5S5E - chains B and E of the 6 polymer chains in the assembly; structure by X-ray diffraction, 2.67 A resolution.

[Chain B]
Name: Tubulin beta-2B chain
Source organism: Bos taurus
UniProtKB: Q6B856 (TBB2B_BOVIN); the author numbering skips numbers that UniProt does not, so the offset changes along the chain: 1-42 = UniProt 1-42; 45-360 = UniProt 43-358; 369-455 = UniProt 359-445
Sequence (445 residues; row label = number of the first residue in the row; note: 10 numbers in that range are skipped by the numbering (no residue carries them; nothing is unmodelled there)):
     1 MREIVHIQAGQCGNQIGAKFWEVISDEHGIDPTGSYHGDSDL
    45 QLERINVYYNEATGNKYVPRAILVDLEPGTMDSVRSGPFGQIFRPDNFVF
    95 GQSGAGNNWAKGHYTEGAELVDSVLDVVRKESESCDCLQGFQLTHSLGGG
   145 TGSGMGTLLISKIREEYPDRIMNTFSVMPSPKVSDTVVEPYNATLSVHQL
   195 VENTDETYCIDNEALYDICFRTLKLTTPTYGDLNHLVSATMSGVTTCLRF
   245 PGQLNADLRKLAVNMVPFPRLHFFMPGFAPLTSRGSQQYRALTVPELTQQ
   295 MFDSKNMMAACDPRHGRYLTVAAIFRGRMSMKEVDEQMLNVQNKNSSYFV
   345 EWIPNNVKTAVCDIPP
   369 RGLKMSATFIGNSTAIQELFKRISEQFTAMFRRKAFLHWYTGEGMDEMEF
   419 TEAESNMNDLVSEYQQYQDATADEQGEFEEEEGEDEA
Unresolved in the structure: 279-280, 438-455
Curated features (UniProtKB/Swiss-Prot):
  - motif: Met-1 to Ile-4 (MREI motif)
  - binding site (GTP): Gln-11, Glu-71, Ser-140, Gly-144, Thr-145, Gly-146, Asn-206, Asn-228
  - binding site (Mg(2+)): Glu-71
  - modified residue: Ser-40 (Phosphoserine), Thr-57 (Phosphothreonine), Lys-60 (N6-acetyllysine), Ser-174 (Phosphoserine), Thr-287 (Phosphothreonine), Thr-292 (Phosphothreonine), Arg-320 (Omega-N-methylarginine), Glu-448 (5-glutamyl polyglutamate)
  - cross-link (Glycyl lysine isopeptide (Lys-Gly)): Lys-60 (interchain with G-Cter in ubiquitin), Lys-326 (interchain with G-Cter in ubiquitin)
Bound ions: Mg2+: Gln-11 (together with GDP); Ca2+: Glu-113 (shared with 1 residue of chain C)
Residues lining bound ligands:
  - GDP (guanosine-5'-diphosphate): Gly-10, Gln-11, Cys-12, Gln-15, Ile-16, Ala-99, Asn-101, Ser-140, Gly-142, Gly-143, Gly-144, Thr-145, Gly-146, Val-171, Pro-173, Val-177, Asp-179, Glu-183, Asn-206, Leu-209, Tyr-224, Leu-227, Asn-228
  - UQJ (3-(difluoromethyl)-1-methyl-1H-pyrazole-4-carboxamide), molecule 1: Ala-99, Gly-100, Asn-101, Asn-102, Lys-105, Trp-407, Glu-411
  - UQJ, molecule 2: Val-177, Ser-178, Asp-179, Tyr-210, Pro-222, Thr-223, Tyr-224, Leu-227

[Chain E]
Name: Stathmin-4
Source organism: Rattus norvegicus
UniProtKB: P63043 (STMN4_RAT); residues 5-145 here correspond to UniProt positions 49-189 (UniProt number = residue number + 44)
Sequence (143 residues; row label = number of the first residue in the row):
     3 MADMEVIELNKCTSGQSFEVILKPPSFDGVPEFNASLPRRRDPSLEEIQK
    53 KLEAAEERRKYQEAELLKHLAEKREHEREVIQKAIEENNNFIKMAKEKLA
   103 QKMESNKENREAHLAAMLERLQEKDKHAEEVRKNKELKEEASR
Unresolved in the structure: 3-5, 29-43, 144-145
Differences from the reference sequence: initiating methionine (3); expression tag (4)
Curated features (UniProtKB/Swiss-Prot):
  - modified residue: Ser-46 (Phosphoserine)

[Interface between chain B and chain E]
Pairs across the interface - 25 pairs, chain B then chain E:
  His-107(B) with Lys-75(E), hydrogen bond
  Tyr-108(B) with His-78(E); Glu-79(E); Val-82(E), hydrophobic; Ile-83(E)
  Leu-152(B) with Glu-79(E)
  Ser-155(B) with Leu-72(E); Lys-75(E); Arg-76(E), hydrogen bond
  Lys-156(B) with Arg-76(E); Glu-79(E), salt bridge
  Arg-158(B) with Leu-68(E)
  Glu-159(B) with Leu-72(E); Arg-76(E), salt bridge
  Pro-162(B) with Glu-65(E)
  Gln-193(B) with Lys-75(E)
  Glu-196(B) with His-71(E), salt bridge
  Thr-409(B) with Glu-89(E)
  Glu-411(B) with Val-82(E); Ala-86(E)
  Gly-412(B) with Val-82(E); Lys-85(E); Ala-86(E)
  Met-413(B) with Val-82(E)
  Glu-417(B) with His-78(E), salt bridge
Also at the interface, not in a pair above, chain B (17 interface residues in all): Thr-109, Gly-410
Also at the interface, not in a pair above, chain E (14 interface residues in all): Leu-69

[Overview]
The interface between chain B and chain E involves 17 residues on one side and 14 on the other, with 2
hydrogen bonds and 4 salt bridges. Polar contacts include Lys-156(B)/Glu-79(E), Glu-159(B)/Arg-76(E) and
Glu-196(B)/His-71(E). Chain B binds GDP and compound UQJ.
Here chain B is Tubulin beta-2B chain (Bos taurus) and chain E is Stathmin-4 (Rattus norvegicus). Entry 5S5E
(Tubulin-Z1515654336-complex) was determined by X-ray diffraction, deposited together with 5S4L, 5S4M, 5S4N,
5S4O, 5S4P, 5S4Q and 52 further entries.
